9HMZ - chains A and H; structure by X-ray diffraction, 2.05 A resolution.

Chain A (and H):
Protein: SteA-like C-terminal domain-containing protein
Organism: Corynebacterium glutamicum ATCC 13032
Notes: chain H of this document is another copy of the same molecule, construct and numbering; everything in this record applies to it too
UniProtKB: Q8NQL9 (Q8NQL9_CORGL); residues 12-344 here = UniProt positions 12-344
Chain sequence (333 residues; numbered 12 to 344; the number before each row is that of its first residue):
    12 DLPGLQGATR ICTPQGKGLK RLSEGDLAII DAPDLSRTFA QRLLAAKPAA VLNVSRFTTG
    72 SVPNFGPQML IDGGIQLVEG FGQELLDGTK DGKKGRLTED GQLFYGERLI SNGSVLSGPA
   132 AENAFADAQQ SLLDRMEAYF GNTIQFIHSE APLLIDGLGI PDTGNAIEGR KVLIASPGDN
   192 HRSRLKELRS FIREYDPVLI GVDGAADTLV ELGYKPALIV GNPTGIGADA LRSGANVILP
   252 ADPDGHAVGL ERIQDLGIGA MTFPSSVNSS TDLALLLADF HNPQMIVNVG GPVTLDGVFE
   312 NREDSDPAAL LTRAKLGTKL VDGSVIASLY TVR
Unresolved in the structure: 343-344 (chain H: 12-15, 343-344)

Interface between chain A and chain H:
Pairs across the interface - 74 pairs, chain A then chain H:
  Arg48(A) - Asp167(H)  salt bridge
  Arg48(A) - Leu169(H)
  Thr49(A) - Phe291(H)
  Val73(A) - Ile166(H)  hydrophobic
  Pro74(A) - Ile166(H)
  Pro74(A) - Asp167(H)
  Asn75(A) - Asp167(H)
  Phe76(A) - Asp167(H)  hydrogen bond (backbone-side chain)
  Leu144(A) - Ile155(H)  hydrophobic
  Leu144(A) - His159(H)
  Met147(A) - Ile155(H)
  Glu148(A) - Ile155(H)
  Phe151(A) - Phe151(H)  hydrophobic
  Phe151(A) - Thr154(H)
  Phe151(A) - Ile155(H)  hydrophobic
  Phe151(A) - Ile158(H)  hydrophobic
  Thr154(A) - Phe151(H)
  Ile155(A) - Met147(H)
  Ile155(A) - Glu148(H)
  Ile155(A) - Phe151(H)  hydrophobic
  Ile158(A) - Phe151(H)  hydrophobic
  Ile158(A) - Phe310(H)  hydrophobic
  His159(A) - Leu144(H)
  Ile166(A) - Val73(H)  hydrophobic
  Ile166(A) - Pro74(H)
  Ile166(A) - Phe310(H)  hydrophobic
  Asp167(A) - Arg48(H)  hydrogen bond (backbone-side chain)
  Asp167(A) - Pro74(H)
  Asp167(A) - Asn75(H)
  Asp167(A) - Phe76(H)  hydrogen bond (side chain-backbone)
  Gly168(A) - Arg48(H)  hydrogen bond (backbone-side chain)
  Ile171(A) - Arg48(H)
  Lys182(A) - Ser339(H)  hydrogen bond (side chain-backbone)
  Lys182(A) - Leu340(H)
  Phe202(A) - Leu340(H)  hydrophobic
  Tyr206(A) - Leu340(H)  hydrogen bond (side chain-backbone)
  Phe291(A) - Arg48(H)
  Phe291(A) - Thr49(H)
  Gln295(A) - Ser339(H)  hydrogen bond
  Gln295(A) - Thr342(H)
  Met296(A) - Val336(H)
  Met296(A) - Ser339(H)
  Met296(A) - Leu340(H)  hydrophobic
  Pro303(A) - Thr329(H)
  Thr305(A) - Gly328(H)
  Leu306(A) - Leu322(H)
  Leu306(A) - Ala325(H)  hydrogen bond (backbone-backbone)
  Leu306(A) - Lys326(H)
  Asp307(A) - Lys326(H)  salt bridge
  Phe310(A) - Ile158(H)  hydrophobic
  Phe310(A) - Ile166(H)  hydrophobic
  Leu322(A) - Leu306(H)  hydrophobic
  Ala325(A) - Leu306(H)  hydrogen bond (backbone-backbone)
  Lys326(A) - Leu306(H)
  Lys326(A) - Asp307(H)  salt bridge
  Gly328(A) - Thr305(H)
  Thr329(A) - Pro303(H)
  Thr329(A) - Thr305(H)
  Thr329(A) - Asp333(H)
  Thr329(A) - Val336(H)
  Lys330(A) - Val336(H)
  Val332(A) - Val332(H)  hydrophobic
  Val332(A) - Val336(H)  hydrophobic
  Asp333(A) - Thr329(H)
  Val336(A) - Met296(H)  hydrophobic
  Val336(A) - Thr329(H)
  Val336(A) - Lys330(H)
  Val336(A) - Val332(H)  hydrophobic
  Ser339(A) - Lys182(H)  hydrogen bond (backbone-side chain)
  Ser339(A) - Gln295(H)
  Leu340(A) - Phe202(H)  hydrophobic
  Leu340(A) - Tyr206(H)  hydrogen bond (backbone-side chain)
  Leu340(A) - Leu340(H)  hydrophobic
  Thr342(A) - Gln295(H)
Also at the interface, not in a pair above, chain A (49 interface residues in all): Gln140, Leu143, Ala162, Leu165, Leu169, Leu331, Ser335, Ile337
Also at the interface, not in a pair above, chain H (48 interface residues in all): Gln140, Leu143, Ala162, Leu165, Gly168, Leu331, Ser335, Ile337

Summary:
Chain A and chain H form an interface of 49 and 48 residues respectively, with 11 hydrogen bonds and 3 salt
bridges. Polar contacts include Arg48(A)-Asp167(H), Asp307(A)-Lys326(H) and Phe76(A)-Asp167(H).
Both chains are SteA-like C-terminal domain-containing protein (Corynebacterium glutamicum ATCC 13032). Entry
9HMZ (Structure of Corynebacterium glutamicum SteA, a cell division regulator) was determined by X-ray
diffraction (same publication as 9HLE, 9HMX and 9HMY).
